Entry 7C97 (electron microscopy, 3.68 A resolution); this record covers chains D and F of the 11 polymer chains in the assembly.

== Chain D ==
Molecule: DNA-directed RNA polymerase subunit beta'
Source organism: Escherichia coli
Notes: EC 2.7.7.6
Reference sequence: M9GTE2 (M9GTE2_ECOLX); residues 1-1407 here = UniProt positions 1-1407
Sequence (1407 residues; row label = number of the first residue in the row):
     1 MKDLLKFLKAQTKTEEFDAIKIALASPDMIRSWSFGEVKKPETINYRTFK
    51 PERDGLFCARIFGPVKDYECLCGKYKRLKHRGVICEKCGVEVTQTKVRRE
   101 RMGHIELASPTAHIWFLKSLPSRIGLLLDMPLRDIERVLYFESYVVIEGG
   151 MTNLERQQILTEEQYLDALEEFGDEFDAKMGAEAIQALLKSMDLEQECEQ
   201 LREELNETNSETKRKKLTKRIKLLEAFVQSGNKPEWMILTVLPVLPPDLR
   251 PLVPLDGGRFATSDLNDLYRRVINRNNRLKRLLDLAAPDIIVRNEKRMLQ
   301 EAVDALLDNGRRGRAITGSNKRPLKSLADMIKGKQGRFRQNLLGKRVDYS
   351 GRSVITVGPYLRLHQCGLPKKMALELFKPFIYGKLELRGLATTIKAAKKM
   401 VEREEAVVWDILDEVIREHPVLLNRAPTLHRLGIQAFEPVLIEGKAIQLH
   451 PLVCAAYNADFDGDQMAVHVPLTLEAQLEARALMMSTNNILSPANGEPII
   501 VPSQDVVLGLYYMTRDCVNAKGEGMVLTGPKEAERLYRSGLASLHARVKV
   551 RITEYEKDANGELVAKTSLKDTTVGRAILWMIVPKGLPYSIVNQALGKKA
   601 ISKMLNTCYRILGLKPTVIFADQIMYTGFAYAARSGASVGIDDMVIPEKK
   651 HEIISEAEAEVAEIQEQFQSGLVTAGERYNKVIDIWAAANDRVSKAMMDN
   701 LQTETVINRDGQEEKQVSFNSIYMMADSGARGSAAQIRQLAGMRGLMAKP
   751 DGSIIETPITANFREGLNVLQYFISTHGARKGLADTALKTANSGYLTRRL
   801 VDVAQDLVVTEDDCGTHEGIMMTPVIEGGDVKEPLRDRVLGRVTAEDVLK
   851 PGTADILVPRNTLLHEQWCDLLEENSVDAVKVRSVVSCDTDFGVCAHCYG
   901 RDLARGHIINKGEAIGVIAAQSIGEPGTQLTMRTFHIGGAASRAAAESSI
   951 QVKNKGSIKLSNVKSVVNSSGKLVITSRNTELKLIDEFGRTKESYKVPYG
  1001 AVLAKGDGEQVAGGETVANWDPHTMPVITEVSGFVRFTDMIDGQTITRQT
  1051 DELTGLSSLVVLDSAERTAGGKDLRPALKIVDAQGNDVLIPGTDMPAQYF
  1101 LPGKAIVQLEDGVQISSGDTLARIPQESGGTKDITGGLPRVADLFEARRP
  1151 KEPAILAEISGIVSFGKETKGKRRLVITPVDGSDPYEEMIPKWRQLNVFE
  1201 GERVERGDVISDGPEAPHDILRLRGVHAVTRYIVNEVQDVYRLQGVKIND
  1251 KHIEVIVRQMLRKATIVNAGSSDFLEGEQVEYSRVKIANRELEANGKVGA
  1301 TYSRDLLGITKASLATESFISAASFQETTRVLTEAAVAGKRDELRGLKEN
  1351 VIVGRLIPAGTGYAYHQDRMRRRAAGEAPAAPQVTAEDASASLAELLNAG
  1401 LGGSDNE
Not modelled in the structure: 1-13, 342-344, 933-943, 1181-1184, 1298-1299, 1377-1407
Metal / ion sites: Zn2+ site 1: Cys-70, Cys-72, Cys-85, Cys-88; Mg2+: Asp-460, Asp-464; Zn2+ site 2: Cys-888, Cys-895, Cys-898

== Chain F ==
Molecule: RNA polymerase sigma factor RpoD
Source organism: Escherichia coli
Reference sequence: Q0P6L9 (Q0P6L9_ECOLX); residue numbers follow UniProt; this construct covers 1-613
Sequence (613 residues; numbered 1 to 613; the number before each row is that of its first residue):
     1 MEQNPQSQLKLLVTRGKEQGYLTYAEVNDHLPEDIVDSDQIEDIIQMIND
    51 MGIQVMEEAPDADDLMLAENTADEDAAEAAAQVLSSVESEIGRTTDPVRM
   101 YMREMGTVELLTREGEIDIAKRIEDGINQVQCSVAEYPEAITYLLEQYDR
   151 VEAEEARLSDLITGFVDPNAEEDLAPTATHVGSELSQEDLDDDEDEDEED
   201 GDDDSADDDNSIDPELAREKFAELRAQYVVTRDTIKAKGRSHATAQEEIL
   251 KLSEVFKQFRLVPKQFDYLVNSMRVMMDRVRTQERLIMKLCVEQCKMPKK
   301 NFITLFTGNETSDTWFNAAIAMNKPWSEKLHDVSEEVHRALQKLQQIEEE
   351 TGLTIEQVKDINRRMSIGEAKARRAKKEMVEANLRLVISIAKKYTNRGLQ
   401 FLDLIQEGNIGLMKAVDKFEYRRGYKFSTYATWWIRQAITRSIADQARTI
   451 RIPVHMIETINKLNRISRQMLQEMGREPTPEELAERMLMPEDKIRKVLKI
   501 AKEPISMETPIGDDEDSHLGDFIEDTTLELPLDSATTESLRAATHDVLAG
   551 LTAREAKVLRMRFGIDMNTDYTLEEVGKQFDVTRERIRQIEAKALRKLRH
   601 PSRSEVLRSFLDD
Not modelled in the structure: 1-89, 168-212, 237-242, 613

== Chain D / chain F interface ==
Pairs across the interface - 66 pairs, chain D then chain F:
  Thr-43(D) / Thr-449(F)  hydrogen bond (side chain-backbone)
  Ile-44(D) / Ile-450(F)  hydrophobic
  Tyr-46(D) / Ile-450(F)  hydrophobic
  Tyr-46(D) / Arg-451(F)
  Tyr-46(D) / Pro-453(F)
  Tyr-46(D) / Ile-500(F)  hydrophobic
  Arg-77(D) / Thr-569(F)
  Arg-77(D) / Asp-570(F)  salt bridge
  Lys-79(D) / Thr-569(F)
  Arg-133(D) / Ile-91(F)
  Arg-133(D) / Arg-93(F)
  Tyr-140(D) / Met-100(F)  hydrophobic
  Glu-142(D) / Ile-91(F)
  Glu-142(D) / Met-100(F)
  Glu-142(D) / Arg-103(F)  salt bridge
  Val-253(D) / Ile-523(F)  hydrophobic
  Arg-259(D) / Lys-502(F)
  Arg-259(D) / Glu-503(F)  hydrogen bond (side chain-backbone)
  Arg-259(D) / Ile-505(F)
  Phe-260(D) / Ile-450(F)  hydrophobic
  Phe-260(D) / Pro-504(F)
  Phe-260(D) / Ile-505(F)  hydrogen bond (backbone-backbone)
  Ala-261(D) / Ile-505(F)
  Ala-261(D) / Met-507(F)
  Thr-262(D) / Ile-505(F)  hydrogen bond (backbone-backbone)
  Thr-262(D) / Ser-506(F)
  Thr-262(D) / Met-507(F)  hydrogen bond (backbone-backbone)
  Asp-264(D) / Ser-506(F)  hydrogen bond
  Asp-264(D) / Glu-508(F)
  Arg-270(D) / Arg-448(F)
  Arg-270(D) / Thr-449(F)
  Asn-274(D) / Gln-446(F)
  Arg-275(D) / Gln-400(F)
  Arg-275(D) / Asp-403(F)  salt bridge
  Arg-278(D) / Asp-403(F)  salt bridge
  Arg-278(D) / Glu-407(F)  salt bridge
  Arg-278(D) / Gln-446(F)
  Arg-281(D) / Ile-410(F)
  Leu-282(D) / Ile-410(F)  hydrophobic
  Leu-285(D) / Met-413(F)  hydrophobic
  Ala-286(D) / Arg-373(F)
  Ala-287(D) / Met-413(F)  hydrophobic
  Pro-288(D) / Lys-377(F)
  Asp-289(D) / Lys-377(F)  salt bridge
  Ile-290(D) / Glu-104(F)
  Ile-290(D) / Glu-381(F)
  Ile-290(D) / Leu-384(F)  hydrophobic
  Ile-291(D) / Val-380(F)  hydrophobic
  Ile-291(D) / Gln-406(F)
  Ile-291(D) / Asn-409(F)
  Arg-293(D) / Glu-104(F)
  Asn-294(D) / Tyr-101(F)
  Asn-294(D) / Gln-406(F)
  Arg-297(D) / Met-100(F)
  Arg-297(D) / Glu-104(F)  salt bridge
  Met-298(D) / Leu-402(F)  hydrophobic
  Met-298(D) / Gln-406(F)
  Ser-319(D) / Glu-503(F)  hydrogen bond
  Arg-322(D) / Pro-510(F)
  Lys-325(D) / Glu-508(F)  salt bridge
  Thr-392(D) / Ser-609(F)
  Thr-393(D) / Ser-609(F)
  Thr-393(D) / Phe-610(F)
  Ile-394(D) / Leu-532(F)  hydrophobic
  Lys-395(D) / Thr-536(F)
  Lys-398(D) / Leu-532(F)
Other interface residues (no listed pair), chain D (50 interface residues in all): Glu-42, Arg-47, Arg-137, Pro-251, Leu-252, Leu-255, Ser-263, Asp-267, Arg-271, Glu-295, Tyr-382
Other interface residues (no listed pair), chain F (53 interface residues in all): Thr-94, Thr-95, Pro-97, Ala-447, Ile-452, Met-456, Lys-496, Thr-509, His-518, Leu-519, Ala-535, Ser-539

== Summary ==
Chain D and chain F form an interface of 50 and 53 residues respectively; the contacts include 7 hydrogen
bonds and 8 salt bridges. Polar pairs include Arg-77(D)/Asp-570(F), Glu-142(D)/Arg-103(F) and
Arg-275(D)/Asp-403(F). Cys-70(D), Cys-72(D), Cys-85(D) and Cys-88(D) coordinate Zn2+ site 1. Asp-460(D) and
Asp-464(D) coordinate Mg2+.
Chain D is DNA-directed RNA polymerase subunit beta' and chain F is RNA polymerase sigma factor RpoD, both
from Escherichia coli; the structure, Cryo-EM structure of an Escherichia coli RNAP-promoter open complex
(RPo) with SspA, was determined by electron microscopy.
